PDB entry 6RNO | X-ray diffraction, 2.25 A resolution | chains A and D of the 3 polymer chains in the assembly

[Chain A]
Name: Formamidopyrimidine-DNA glycosylase
From: Lactococcus lactis subsp. cremoris
Notes: EC 3.2.2.23, 4.2.99.18
UniProtKB: A0A165FVI1 (A0A165FVI1_LACLC); residues 1-271 here correspond to UniProt positions 2-272 (UniProt number = residue number + 1)
Chain sequence (271 residues; numbered 1 to 271; the number before each row is that of its first residue):
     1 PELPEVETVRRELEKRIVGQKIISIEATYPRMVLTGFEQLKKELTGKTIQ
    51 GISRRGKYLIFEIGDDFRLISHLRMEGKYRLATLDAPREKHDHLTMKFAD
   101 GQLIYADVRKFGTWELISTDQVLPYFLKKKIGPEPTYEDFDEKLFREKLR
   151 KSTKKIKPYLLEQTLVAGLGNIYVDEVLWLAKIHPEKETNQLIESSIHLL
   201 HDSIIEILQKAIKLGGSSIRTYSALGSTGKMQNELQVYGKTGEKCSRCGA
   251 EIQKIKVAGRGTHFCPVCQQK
Unresolved in the structure: 220-223
Ligand contacts: KBQ (2-sulfanylidene-1,7-dihydropyrrolo[2,3-d]pyrimidin-4-one): Lys57, Leu161, Glu162, Gln163, Arg260
Reported in the primary citation:
  - contacts within the chain: Cys245-Cys265 (disulfide)
  - binding site for KBQ: Lys57, Arg260
  - catalytic residues: Pro1, Glu2 (citing earlier work)

[Chain D]
Molecule: 14-nt DNA strand
Sequence (14 nucleotides; numbered 1 to 14; the number before each row is that of its first residue):
     1 CTCTTTXTTTCTCG
Modified / non-standard residues: 3DR (1',2'-dideoxyribofuranose-5'-phosphate) at position 7
Ligand contacts: KBQ (2-sulfanylidene-1,7-dihydropyrrolo[2,3-d]pyrimidin-4-one): DT8, DT9, DT10

[Interface between chain A and chain D]
Residue-residue contacts (30; chain A residue first):
  Pro1(A) with 3DR_7(D), sugar contact; DT8(D), sugar contact
  Glu2(A) with 3DR_7(D), sugar contact; DT8(D), phosphate contact
  Lys57(A) with DT8(D), salt bridge to the phosphate; DT9(D), salt bridge to the phosphate
  Tyr58(A) with DT9(D), phosphate contact
  His72(A) with DT8(D), hydrogen bond to the phosphate; DT9(D), salt bridge to the phosphate
  Arg74(A) with DT8(D), hydrogen bond to the base; DT9(D), hydrogen bond to the sugar
  Met75(A) with DT6(D), sugar contact; 3DR_7(D), sugar contact; DT8(D), phosphate contact
  Arg109(A) with DT6(D), base contact
  Lys129(A) with DT10(D), salt bridge to the phosphate
  Gln163(A) with DT9(D), phosphate contact
  Gly170(A) with DT8(D), phosphate contact
  Asn171(A) with 3DR_7(D), hydrogen bond to the phosphate; DT8(D), hydrogen bond to the phosphate
  Ile172(A) with 3DR_7(D), sugar contact
  Tyr238(A) with DT6(D), hydrogen bond to the phosphate; 3DR_7(D), hydrogen bond to the phosphate
  Lys254(A) with DT5(D), phosphate contact; DT6(D), salt bridge to the phosphate
  Lys256(A) with DT5(D), salt bridge to the phosphate; DT6(D), salt bridge to the phosphate
  Arg260(A) with 3DR_7(D), salt bridge to the phosphate; DT8(D), salt bridge to the phosphate
  Gly261(A) with DT6(D), phosphate contact
Other interface residues (no listed pair), chain A (22 interface residues in all): Glu76, Phe111, Leu161, Leu169

[In short]
22 residues of chain A and 6 residues of chain D are in contact, with 7 hydrogen bonds and 9 salt bridges.
Polar contacts include Arg74(A)-DT8(D), Arg74(A)-DT9(D) and His72(A)-DT8(D). Compound KBQ is bound between
chain A and chain D. The paper reports catalytic residues Pro1(A) and Glu2(A); a binding site for KBQ at
Lys57(A) and Arg260(A).
Chain A is Formamidopyrimidine-DNA glycosylase (Lactococcus lactis subsp. cremoris) and chain D is a 14-nt DNA
strand; the structure, Crystal structure of a complex between the LlFpg protein, a THF-DNA and an inhibitor,
was determined by X-ray diffraction (same publication as 6RNM, 6RNR, 6RO2, 6ROK, 6RP0 and 6RP7).
